Entry 7TMM (electron microscopy, 3.50 A resolution); this record covers chains A and F of the 16 polymer chains in the assembly.

[Chain A]
Protein: H(+)-transporting two-sector ATPase
Organism: Saccharomyces cerevisiae
Notes: EC 7.1.2.2
UniProtKB: A0A6L0YX77 (A0A6L0YX77_YEASX); residues 0-616 here correspond to UniProt positions 1-617 (UniProt number = residue number + 1)
Amino-acid sequence (639 residues; each row starts with the number of its first residue; numbering starts at 0):
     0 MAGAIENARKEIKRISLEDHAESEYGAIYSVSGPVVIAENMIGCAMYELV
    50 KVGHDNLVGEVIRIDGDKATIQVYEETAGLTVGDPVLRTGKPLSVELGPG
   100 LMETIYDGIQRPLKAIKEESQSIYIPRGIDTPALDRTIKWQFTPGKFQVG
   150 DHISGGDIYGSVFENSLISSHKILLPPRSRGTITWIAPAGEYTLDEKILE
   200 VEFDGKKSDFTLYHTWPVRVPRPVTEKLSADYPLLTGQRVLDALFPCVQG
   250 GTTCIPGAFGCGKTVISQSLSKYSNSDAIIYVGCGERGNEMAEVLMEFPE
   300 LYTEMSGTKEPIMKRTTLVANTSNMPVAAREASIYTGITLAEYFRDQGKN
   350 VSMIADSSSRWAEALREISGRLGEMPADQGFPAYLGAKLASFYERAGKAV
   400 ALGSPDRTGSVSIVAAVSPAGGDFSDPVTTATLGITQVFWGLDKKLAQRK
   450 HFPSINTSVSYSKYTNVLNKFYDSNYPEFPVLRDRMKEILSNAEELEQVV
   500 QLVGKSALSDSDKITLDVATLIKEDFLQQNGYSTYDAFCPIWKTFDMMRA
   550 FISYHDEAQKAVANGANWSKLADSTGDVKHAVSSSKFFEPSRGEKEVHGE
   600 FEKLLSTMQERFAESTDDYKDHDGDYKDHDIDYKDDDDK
Not modelled in the structure: 0-23, 617-638
Sequence notes: expression tag (617-638)
Ligand contacts: ADP (adenosine-5'-diphosphate): Q237, A257, F258, G259, C260, G261, K262, T263, V264, R286, F451, P452, Q528, N529, G530, Y531

[Chain F]
Protein: Vacuolar proton pump subunit B
Organism: Saccharomyces cerevisiae
UniProtKB: A0A6A5Q585 (A0A6A5Q585_YEASX); numbering as in UniProt (aligned over 1-517)
Amino-acid sequence (517 residues; row label = number of the first residue in the row):
     1 MVLSDKELFAINKKAVEQGFNVKPRLNYNTVSGVNGPLVILEKVKFPRYN
    51 EIVNLTLPDGTVRQGQVLEIRGDRAIVQVFEGTSGIDVKKTTVEFTGESL
   101 RIPVSEDMLGRIFDGSGRPIDNGPKVFAEDYLDINGSPINPYARIYPEEM
   151 ISTGVSAIDTMNSIARGQKIPIFSASGLPHNEIAAQICRQAGLVRPTKDV
   201 HDGHEENFSIVFAAMGVNLETARFFKQDFEENGSLERTSLFLNLANDPTI
   251 ERIITPRLALTTAEYLAYQTERHVLTILTDMSSYADALREVSAAREEVPG
   301 RRGYPGYMYTDLSTIYERAGRVEGRNGSITQIPILTMPNDDITHPIPDLT
   351 GYITEGQIFVDRQLHNKGIYPPINVLPSLSRLMKSAIGEGMTRKDHGDVS
   401 NQLYAKYAIGKDAAAMKAVVGEEALSIEDKLSLEFLEKFEKTFITQGAYE
   451 DRTVFESLDQAWSLLRIYPKEMLNRISPKILDEFYDRARDDADEDEEDPD
   501 TRSSGKKKDASQEESLI
Not modelled in the structure: 1-14, 195-206, 486-517

[Chain A / chain F interface]
Pairs across the interface (34):
  G42(A) - V88(F)
  G42(A) - K89(F)
  C43(A) - D87(F)
  C43(A) - V88(F)
  A44(A) - G85(F)
  A44(A) - I86(F)
  A44(A) - D87(F)
  M45(A) - V34(F)  hydrophobic
  M45(A) - T83(F)
  M45(A) - G85(F)  hydrogen bond (backbone-backbone)
  M45(A) - I86(F)  hydrogen bond (backbone-backbone)
  Y46(A) - S84(F)
  R62(A) - V34(F)
  I63(A) - G33(F)
  I63(A) - V34(F)  hydrogen bond (backbone-backbone)
  I63(A) - I86(F)
  I63(A) - V88(F)  hydrophobic
  G65(A) - S32(F)  hydrogen bond (backbone-backbone)
  G65(A) - V88(F)
  M374(A) - A293(F)
  M374(A) - E296(F)
  A376(A) - R289(F)
  A382(A) - R289(F)
  A382(A) - E290(F)
  A382(A) - A293(F)  hydrophobic
  A386(A) - T249(F)
  S390(A) - A245(F)  hydrogen bond (side chain-backbone)
  S424(A) - N339(F)
  T429(A) - N339(F)
  G433(A) - S176(F)
  I434(A) - N218(F)
  Q436(A) - N218(F)  hydrogen bond
  S457(A) - N366(F)
  Y460(A) - G177(F)
Interface residues without a listed pair, chain A (29 interface residues in all): M40, I41, D64, K226, D377, A389, E393, F423, L432
Interface residues without a listed pair, chain F (28 interface residues in all): N35, G36, L219, E220, N246, D286, R302

[In short]
29 residues of chain A face 28 of chain F across their interface, with 6 hydrogen bonds. Polar pairs include
S390(A)-A245(F), Q436(A)-N218(F) and M45(A)-G85(F). Bound to chain A: ADP.
Here chain A is H(+)-transporting two-sector ATPase and chain F is Vacuolar proton pump subunit B, both from
Saccharomyces cerevisiae. Entry 7TMM (Complete V1 Complex from Saccharomyces cerevisiae) was determined by
electron microscopy (same publication as 7TMO, 7TMP, 7TMQ, 7TMR, 7TMS and 7TMT).
